Entry 2WWB (electron microscopy, 6.48 A resolution (low resolution: residue-level contacts below are approximate; hydrogen-bond / salt-bridge calls are withheld)); this record covers chains A and F of the 15 polymer chains in the assembly.

[Chain A]
Protein: Protein transport protein SEC61 subunit alpha isoform 1
From: Canis lupus familiaris
Reference sequence: P38377 (S61A1_CANFA); residues 1-476 here = UniProt positions 1-476
Sequence (476 residues; numbered 1 to 476; the number before each row is that of its first residue):
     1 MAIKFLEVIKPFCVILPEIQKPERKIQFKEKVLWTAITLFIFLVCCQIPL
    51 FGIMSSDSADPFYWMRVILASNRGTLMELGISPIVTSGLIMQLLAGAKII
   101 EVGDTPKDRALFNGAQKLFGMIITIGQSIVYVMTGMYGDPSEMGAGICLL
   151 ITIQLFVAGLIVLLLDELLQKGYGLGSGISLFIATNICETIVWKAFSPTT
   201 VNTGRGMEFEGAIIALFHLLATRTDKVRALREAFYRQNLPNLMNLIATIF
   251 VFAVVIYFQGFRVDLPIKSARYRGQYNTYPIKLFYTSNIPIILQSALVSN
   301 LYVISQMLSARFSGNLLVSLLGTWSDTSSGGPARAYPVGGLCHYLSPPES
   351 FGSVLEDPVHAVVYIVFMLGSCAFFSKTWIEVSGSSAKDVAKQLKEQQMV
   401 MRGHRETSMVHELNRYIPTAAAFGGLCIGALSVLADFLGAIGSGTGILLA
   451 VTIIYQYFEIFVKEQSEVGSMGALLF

[Chain F]
Molecule: 25S RRNA
From: Triticum aestivum
Sequence (25 nucleotides; row label = number of the first residue in the row):
  1654 CCACGUCAACAGCAGUUGGACGUGG

[Interface between chain A and chain F]
Residue-residue contacts - 18 pairs, chain A then chain F:
  Ala270(A) - U1676(F)
  Arg271(A) - G1675(F)
  Arg271(A) - U1676(F)
  Tyr272(A) - U1676(F)
  Arg273(A) - G1677(F)
  Gln398(A) - G1658(F)
  Met401(A) - U1676(F)
  Arg402(A) - C1657(F)
  Arg402(A) - G1658(F)
  Arg402(A) - U1676(F)
  Gly403(A) - U1676(F)
  Gly403(A) - G1677(F)
  His404(A) - A1656(F)
  His404(A) - C1657(F)
  His404(A) - G1677(F)
  Arg405(A) - G1677(F)
  Arg405(A) - G1678(F)
  Glu406(A) - A1656(F)

[Overview]
The interface between chain A and chain F involves 11 residues on one side and 7 on the other.
Chain A is Protein transport protein SEC61 subunit alpha isoform 1 (Canis lupus familiaris) and chain F is 25S
RRNA (Triticum aestivum); the structure, Cryo-EM structure of the mammalian SEC61 complex bound to the
actively translating wheat germ 80S ribosome, was determined by electron microscopy together with 2WW9 and
2WWA from the same study.
